8G6R - chains A and J of the 5 polymer chains in the assembly; structure by electron microscopy, 3.30 A resolution.

== Chain A ==
Molecule: nsp12
From: Porcine epidemic diarrhea virus
Reference sequence: A0A0U2C263 (A0A0U2C263_9ALPC); residues 3-923 here correspond to UniProt positions 4103-5023 (UniProt number = residue number + 4100)
Chain sequence (921 residues; row label = number of the first residue in the row):
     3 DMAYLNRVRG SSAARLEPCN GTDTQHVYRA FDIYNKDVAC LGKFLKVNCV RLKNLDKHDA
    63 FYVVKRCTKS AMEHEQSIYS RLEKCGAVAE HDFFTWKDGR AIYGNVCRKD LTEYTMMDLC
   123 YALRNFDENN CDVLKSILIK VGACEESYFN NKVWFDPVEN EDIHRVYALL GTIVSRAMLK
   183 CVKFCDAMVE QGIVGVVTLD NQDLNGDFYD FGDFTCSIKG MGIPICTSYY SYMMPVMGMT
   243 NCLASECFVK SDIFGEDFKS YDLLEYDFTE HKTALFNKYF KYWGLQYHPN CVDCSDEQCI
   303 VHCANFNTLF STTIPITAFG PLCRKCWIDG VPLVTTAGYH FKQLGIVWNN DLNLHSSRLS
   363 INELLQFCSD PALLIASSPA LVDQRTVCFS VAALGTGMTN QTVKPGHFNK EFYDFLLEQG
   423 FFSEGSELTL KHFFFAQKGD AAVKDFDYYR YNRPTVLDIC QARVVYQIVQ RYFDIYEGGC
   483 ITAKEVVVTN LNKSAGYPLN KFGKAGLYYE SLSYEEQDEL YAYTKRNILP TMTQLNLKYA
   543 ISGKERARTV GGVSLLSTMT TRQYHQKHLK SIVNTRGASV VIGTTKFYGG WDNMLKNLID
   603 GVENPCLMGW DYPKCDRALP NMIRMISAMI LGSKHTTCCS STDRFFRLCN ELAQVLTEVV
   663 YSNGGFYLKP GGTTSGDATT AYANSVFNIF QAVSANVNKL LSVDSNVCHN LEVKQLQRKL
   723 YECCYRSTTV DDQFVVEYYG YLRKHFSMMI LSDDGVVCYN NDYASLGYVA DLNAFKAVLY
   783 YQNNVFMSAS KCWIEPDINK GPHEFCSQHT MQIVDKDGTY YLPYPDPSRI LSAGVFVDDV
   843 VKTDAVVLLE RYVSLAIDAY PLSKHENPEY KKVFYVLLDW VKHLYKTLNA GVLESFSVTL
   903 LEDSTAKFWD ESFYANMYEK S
Disordered / not traced: 356-361, 891-906
Ion coordination: Zn2+ site 1: His-290, Cys-296, Cys-301, Cys-305; Zn2+ site 2: Cys-482, His-637, Cys-640, Cys-641
Reported in the primary citation:
  - conformationally variable residues (loop rearrangement): Cys-249 to Tyr-268, Asp-841 to Val-849
  - mutagenesis - C370R, A382R, V384R: decreased catalytic activity
  - mutagenesis - V842R, V848R, V849R: unchanged catalytic activity
  - mutagenesis - A382R: decreased binding to nsp7 and nsp8 cofactors

== Chain J ==
Molecule: 20-nt RNA strand
Sequence (20 nucleotides; numbered 24 to 43; the number before each row is that of its first residue):
    24 GGUUGUGAUU UUAAUAGCUU

== Chain A / chain J interface ==
Contacting residue pairs - 41 pairs, chain A then chain J:
  Gln-403(A) / G24(J)  base contact
  Thr-491(A) / G28(J)  phosphate contact
  Asn-494(A) / U27(J)  hydrogen bond to the phosphate
  Asn-494(A) / G28(J)  phosphate contact
  Lys-495(A) / G25(J)  phosphate contact
  Lys-495(A) / U26(J)  phosphate contact
  Lys-495(A) / U27(J)  hydrogen bond to the phosphate
  Ser-496(A) / G25(J)  hydrogen bond to the phosphate
  Ser-496(A) / U26(J)  sugar contact
  Ser-496(A) / U27(J)  phosphate contact
  Asn-502(A) / G24(J)  phosphate contact
  Lys-506(A) / G25(J)  salt bridge to the phosphate
  Leu-539(A) / G25(J)  hydrogen bond to the sugar
  Lys-540(A) / U26(J)  salt bridge to the phosphate
  Tyr-541(A) / G24(J)  hydrogen bond to the base
  Tyr-541(A) / G25(J)  base contact
  Val-552(A) / U26(J)  base contact
  Gly-554(A) / U26(J)  sugar contact
  Arg-564(A) / U27(J)  phosphate contact
  Arg-564(A) / G28(J)  salt bridge to the phosphate
  Val-575(A) / U29(J)  sugar contact
  Ile-584(A) / U29(J)  hydrogen bond to the sugar
  Thr-587(A) / G30(J)  phosphate contact
  Thr-587(A) / A31(J)  phosphate contact
  Phe-589(A) / A31(J)  sugar contact
  Tyr-590(A) / A31(J)  phosphate contact
  Tyr-590(A) / U32(J)  hydrogen bond to the phosphate
  Ser-677(A) / U26(J)  base contact
  Ser-677(A) / U27(J)  base contact
  Gly-678(A) / U26(J)  base contact
  Gly-678(A) / U27(J)  sugar contact
  Asp-679(A) / U27(J)  sugar contact
  Ala-680(A) / U27(J)  sugar contact
  Tyr-684(A) / G28(J)  hydrogen bond to the sugar
  Tyr-684(A) / U29(J)  sugar contact
  Lys-909(A) / U34(J)  salt bridge to the phosphate
  Phe-910(A) / U33(J)  sugar contact
  Phe-915(A) / U32(J)  phosphate contact
  Phe-915(A) / U33(J)  phosphate contact
  Met-919(A) / A31(J)  phosphate contact
  Met-919(A) / U32(J)  sugar contact
Interface residues without a listed pair, chain A (32 interface residues in all): Asn-538, Gly-585, Lys-588, Val-855, Ile-859

== In short ==
The interface between chain A and chain J involves 32 residues on one side and 11 on the other, with 8
hydrogen bonds and 4 salt bridges. Among the polar pairs are Tyr-541(A)/G24(J), Leu-539(A)/G25(J) and
Ile-584(A)/U29(J). From the paper: C370R, A382R and V384R of chain A reduce catalytic activity; conformational
variability at Cys-249(A) and Asp-841(A); 6 substitutions were tested in all.
Here chain A is nsp12 (Porcine epidemic diarrhea virus) and chain J is a 20-nt RNA strand. Entry 8G6R (Porcine
epidemic diarrhea virus core polymerase complex) was determined by electron microscopy (same publication as
8URB).
